Entry 6AXO (X-ray diffraction, 2.10 A resolution); this record covers chain A.

[Chain A]
Name: Epi-isozizaene synthase
Source organism: Streptomyces coelicolor (strain ATCC BAA-471 / A3(2) / M145)
Notes: EC 4.2.3.37
Reference sequence: Q9K499 (CYC1_STRCO); residue numbers follow UniProt; this construct covers 2-361
Chain sequence (382 residues; numbered -20 to 361; the number before each row is that of its first residue; numbers below 1 keep their minus sign (Met-20 is residue -20)):
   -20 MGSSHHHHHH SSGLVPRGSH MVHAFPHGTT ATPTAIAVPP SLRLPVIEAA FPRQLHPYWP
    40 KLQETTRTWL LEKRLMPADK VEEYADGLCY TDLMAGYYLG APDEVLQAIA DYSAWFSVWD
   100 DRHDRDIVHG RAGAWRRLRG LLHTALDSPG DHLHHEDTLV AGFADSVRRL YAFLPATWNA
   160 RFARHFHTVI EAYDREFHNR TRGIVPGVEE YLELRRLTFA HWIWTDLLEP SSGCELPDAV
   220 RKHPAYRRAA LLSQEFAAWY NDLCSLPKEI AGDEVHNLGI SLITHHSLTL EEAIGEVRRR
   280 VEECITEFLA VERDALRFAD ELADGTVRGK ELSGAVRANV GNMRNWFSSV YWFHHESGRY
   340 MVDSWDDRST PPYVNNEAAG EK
Unresolved in the structure: -20 to 15, 57-67, 337-361
Differences from the reference sequence: expression tag (-20 to 1); engineered mutation Ser96 (Phe in Q9K499)
Swiss-Prot annotation at these positions:
  - motif: Asp99 to Asp103 (DDXXD motif)
  - binding site (Mg(2+)): Asp99, Asp103, Asn240, Ser244, Glu248
What the authors report for this chain:
  - conformationally variable residues (order/disorder transition, side-chain flip): Ala57 to Leu67, Tyr69, Ser96, Asp99, Ile249 to Glu253, Gly337 to Asn355
  - contacts within the chain: Ala93-Ser96 (backbone contact), Ser96-Val97 (backbone contact)
  - specificity-determining residues: Phe95
  - mutagenesis - F95D, F95E: decreased expression
  - mutagenesis - Y69A, Y69F, F95C, F95N, F95Q, F95Y, W203H, W203Y: decreased catalytic activity

[In short]
Curated annotation (UniProt) lists 5 Mg2+-binding residues. From the paper: Y69A, Y69F and F95C, among others,
reduce catalytic activity; the specificity determinant Phe95; 10 substitutions were tested in all.
Chain A is Epi-isozizaene synthase (Streptomyces coelicolor (strain ATCC BAA-471 / A3(2) / M145)); the
structure, F96S Epi-isozizaene synthase, was determined by X-ray diffraction together with 6AX9, 6AXM, 6AXN
and 6AXU from the same study.
